7CJE - chain A; structure by X-ray diffraction, 1.95 A resolution.

Chain A:
Molecule: Glutamine cyclotransferase-related protein
From: Porphyromonas gingivalis (strain ATCC BAA-308 / W83)
UniProt: Q7MT37 (Q7MT37_PORGI); residues 22-333 here = UniProt positions 22-333
Sequence (333 residues; numbered 1 to 333; the number before each row is that of its first residue):
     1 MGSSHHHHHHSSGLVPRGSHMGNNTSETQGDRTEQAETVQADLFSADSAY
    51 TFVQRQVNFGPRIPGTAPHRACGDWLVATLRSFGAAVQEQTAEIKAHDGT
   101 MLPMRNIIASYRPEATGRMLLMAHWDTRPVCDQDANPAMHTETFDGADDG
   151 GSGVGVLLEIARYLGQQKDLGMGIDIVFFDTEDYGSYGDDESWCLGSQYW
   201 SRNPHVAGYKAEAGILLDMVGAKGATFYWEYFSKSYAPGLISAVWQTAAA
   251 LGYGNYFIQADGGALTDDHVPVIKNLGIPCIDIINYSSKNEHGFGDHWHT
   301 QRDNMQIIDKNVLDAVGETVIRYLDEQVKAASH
Not modelled in the structure: 1-40, 329-333
Construct notes: initiating methionine (1); expression tag (2-21)
Bound ions: Mg2+: D42, F44, D314, E318; Zn2+: D149, D183, H299

Summary:
D42, F44, D314 and E318 coordinate Mg2+. D149, D183 and H299 coordinate Zn2+.
Chain A is Glutamine cyclotransferase-related protein (Porphyromonas gingivalis (strain ATCC BAA-308 / W83));
the structure, Structural and kinetic characterization of Porphyromonas gingivalis glutaminyl cyclase, was
determined by X-ray diffraction (same publication as 7CJG).
